8RL9 - chains B and A of the 4 polymer chains in the assembly; structure by electron microscopy, 3.22 A resolution.

# Chain B
Molecule: Green fluorescent protein
From: Aequorea victoria
Reference sequence: A0A059PIQ0 (A0A059PIQ0_AEQVI); residue numbers follow UniProt; this construct covers 1-238
Chain sequence (238 residues; each row starts with the number of its first residue):
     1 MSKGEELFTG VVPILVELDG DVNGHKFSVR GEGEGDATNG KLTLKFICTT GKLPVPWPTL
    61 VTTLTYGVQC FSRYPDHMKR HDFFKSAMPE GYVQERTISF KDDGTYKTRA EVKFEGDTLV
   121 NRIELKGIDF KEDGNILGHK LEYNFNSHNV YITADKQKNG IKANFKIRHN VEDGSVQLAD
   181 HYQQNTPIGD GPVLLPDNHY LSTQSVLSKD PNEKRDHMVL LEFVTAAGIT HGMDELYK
Not modelled in the structure: 1-4, 230-238
Sequence notes: conflict Ser2 (Arg in A0A059PIQ0), Arg30 (Ser in A0A059PIQ0), Ser72 (Ala in A0A059PIQ0), Arg80 (Gln in A0A059PIQ0), Val206 (Ala in A0A059PIQ0)

# Chain A
Molecule: ATP-dependent DNA helicase Q5
From: Homo sapiens
Notes: EC 3.6.4.12
Reference sequence: O94762 (RECQ5_HUMAN); residues 12-453 here = UniProt positions 12-453
Chain sequence (442 residues; each row starts with the number of its first residue):
    12 PERRVRSTLK KVFGFDSFKT PLQESATMAV VKGNKDVFVC MPTGAGKSLC YQLPALLAKG
    72 ITIVVSPLIA LIQDQVDHLL TLKVRVSSLN SKLSAQERKE LLADLEREKP QTKILYITPE
   132 MAASSSFQPT LNSLVSRHLL SYLVVDEAHC VSQWGHDFRP DYLRLGALRS RLGHAPCVAL
   192 TATATPQVQE DVFAALHLKK PVAIFKTPCF RANLFYDVQF KELISDPYGN LKDFCLKALG
   252 QEADKGLSGC GIVYCRTREA CEQLAIELSC RGVNAKAYHA GLKASERTLV QNDWMEEKVP
   312 VIVATISFGM GVDKANVRFV AHWNIAKSMA GYYQESGRAG RDGKPSWCRL YYSRNDRDQV
   372 SFLIRKEVAK LQEKRGNKAS DKATIMAFDA LVTFCEELGC RHAAIAKYFG DALPACAKGC
   432 DHCQNPTAVR RRLEALERSS SW
Not modelled in the structure: 319-323, 452-453
Disulfide bonds: Cys266-Cys272
Bound ions: Zn2+: Cys411, Cys427, Cys431, Cys434

# Chain B / chain A interface
Contacting residue pairs (6; chain B residue first):
  Lys79(B) with His185(A)
  Arg80(B) with Lys43(A), hydrogen bond (side chain-backbone); Gly44(A), hydrogen bond (side chain-backbone); Asn45(A); His185(A)
  His81(B) with Asn45(A)
Other interface residues (no listed pair), chain B (4 interface residues in all): His77
Other interface residues (no listed pair), chain A (5 interface residues in all): Lys210

# Summary
4 residues of chain B face 5 of chain A across their interface, with 2 hydrogen bonds. Polar pairs include
Arg80(B)-Lys43(A) and Arg80(B)-Gly44(A). Cys411(A), Cys427(A), Cys431(A) and Cys434(A) form the Zn2+ site.
Chain B is Green fluorescent protein (Aequorea victoria) and chain A is ATP-dependent DNA helicase Q5 (Homo
sapiens); the structure, RECQL5:sfGFP hetero dimer assembled by Di-Gluebody, was determined by electron
microscopy together with 8RL5, 8RL7, 8RLA, 8RLB, 8RLC, 8RLE and 3 further entries from the same study.
